Entry 5KUH (electron microscopy, 11.60 A resolution (very low resolution: no residue pairs are listed; an interface is given only as per-side residue counts)); this record covers chains A and B of the 4 polymer chains in the assembly.

== Chain A (and B) ==
Molecule: Glutamate receptor ionotropic, kainate 2
From: Rattus norvegicus
Notes: chain B of this document is another copy of the same molecule, construct and numbering; everything in this record applies to it too
UniProtKB: P42260 (GRIK2_RAT); residues 1-877 here correspond to UniProt positions 32-908 (UniProt number = residue number + 31)
Sequence (757 residues; numbered 1 to 877; 120 numbers in that range are skipped by the numbering (no residue carries them; nothing is unmodelled there); the number before each row is that of its first residue):
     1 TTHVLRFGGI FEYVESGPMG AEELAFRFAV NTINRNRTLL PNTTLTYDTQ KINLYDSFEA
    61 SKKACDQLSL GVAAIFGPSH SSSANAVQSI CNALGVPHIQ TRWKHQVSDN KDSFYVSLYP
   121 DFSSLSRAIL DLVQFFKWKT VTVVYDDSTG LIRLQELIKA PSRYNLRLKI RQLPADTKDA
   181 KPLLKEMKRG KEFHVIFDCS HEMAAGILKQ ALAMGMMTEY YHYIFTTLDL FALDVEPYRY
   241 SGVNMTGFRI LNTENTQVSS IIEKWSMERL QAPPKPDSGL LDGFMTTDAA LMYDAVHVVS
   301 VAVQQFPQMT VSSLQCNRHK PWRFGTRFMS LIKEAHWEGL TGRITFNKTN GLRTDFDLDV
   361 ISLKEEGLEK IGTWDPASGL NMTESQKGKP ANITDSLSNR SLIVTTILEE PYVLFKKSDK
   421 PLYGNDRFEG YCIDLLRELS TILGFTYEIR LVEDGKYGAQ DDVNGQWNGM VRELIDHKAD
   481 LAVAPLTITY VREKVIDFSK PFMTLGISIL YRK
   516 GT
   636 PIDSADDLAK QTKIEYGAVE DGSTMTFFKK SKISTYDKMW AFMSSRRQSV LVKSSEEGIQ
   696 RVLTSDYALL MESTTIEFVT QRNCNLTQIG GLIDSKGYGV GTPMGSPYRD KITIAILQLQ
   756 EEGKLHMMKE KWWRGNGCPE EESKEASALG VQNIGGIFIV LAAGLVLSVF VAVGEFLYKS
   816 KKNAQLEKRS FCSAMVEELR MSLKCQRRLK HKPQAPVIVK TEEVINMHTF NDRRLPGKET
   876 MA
Disordered / not traced: 1, 385-397, 771-877
Differences from the reference sequence: engineered mutation Thr487 (Ala518 in P42260), Ser658 (Ala689 in P42260), Ser690 (Asn721 in P42260), Leu704 (Phe735 in P42260); linker (516-517)
Curated features (UniProtKB/Swiss-Prot):
  - binding site (L-glutamate): Pro485, Arg492, Thr659, Glu707
  - glycosylation (N-linked (GlcNAc...) asparagine): Asn36, Asn42, Asn244, Asn347, Asn381, Asn392, Asn399, Asn720
  - modified residue (Phosphoserine): Ser815, Ser837
  - cross-link: Lys855 (Glycyl lysine isopeptide (Lys-Gly) (interchain with G-Cter in SUMO1))

== Interface between chain A and chain B ==
At this resolution (12 A) residue pairs are not listed: 13 residues of chain A and 13 of chain B lie at the interface.

== Summary ==
Chain A and chain B each contribute 13 residues to their interface. UniProt lists 4 L-glutamate-binding
residues on chain A.
Both chains are Glutamate receptor ionotropic, kainate 2 (Rattus norvegicus). Entry 5KUH (GluK2EM with
LY466195) was determined by electron microscopy together with 5KUF, 5CMK and 5CMM from the same study.
